6IB1 - chains A and G of the 8 polymer chains in the assembly; structure by electron microscopy, 3.50 A resolution.

# Chain A
Name: Major head protein
From: Staphylococcus phage P68
Reference sequence: Q859I3 (Q859I3_9CAUD); residues 1-408 here = UniProt positions 1-408
Sequence (408 residues; row label = number of the first residue in the row):
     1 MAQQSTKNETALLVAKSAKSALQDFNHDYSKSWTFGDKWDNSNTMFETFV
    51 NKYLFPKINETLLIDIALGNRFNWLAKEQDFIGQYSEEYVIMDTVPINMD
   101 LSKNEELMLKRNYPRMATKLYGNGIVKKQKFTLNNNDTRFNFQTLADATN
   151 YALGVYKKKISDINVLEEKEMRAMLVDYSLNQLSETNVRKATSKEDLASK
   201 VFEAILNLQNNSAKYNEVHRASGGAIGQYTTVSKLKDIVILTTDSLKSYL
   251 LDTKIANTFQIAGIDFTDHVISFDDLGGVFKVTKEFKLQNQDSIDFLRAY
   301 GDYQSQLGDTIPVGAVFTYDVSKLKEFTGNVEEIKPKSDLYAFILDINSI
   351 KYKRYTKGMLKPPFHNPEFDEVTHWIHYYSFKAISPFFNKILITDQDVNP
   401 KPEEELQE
Unresolved in the structure: 1-3, 397-408

# Chain G
Name: Uncharacterized protein
From: Staphylococcus phage P68
Reference sequence: Q859I2 (Q859I2_9CAUD); residues 1-60 here = UniProt positions 1-60
Sequence (60 residues; numbered 1 to 60; the number before each row is that of its first residue):
     1 MYEGNNMRSMMGTSYEDSRLNKRTELNENMSIDTNKSEDSYGVQIHSLSK
    51 QSFTGDVEEE
Unresolved in the structure: 28-60

# Interface between chain A and chain G
Pairs across the interface (29):
  Ala-67(A) / Glu-25(G)
  Leu-68(A) / Glu-25(G)
  Asn-70(A) / Leu-26(G)
  Arg-71(A) / Leu-26(G)
  Asn-73(A) / Thr-24(G)  hydrogen bond
  Asn-73(A) / Glu-25(G)
  Asn-73(A) / Leu-26(G)
  Asn-73(A) / Asn-27(G)
  Trp-74(A) / Asn-27(G)
  Glu-78(A) / Leu-20(G)
  Asp-80(A) / Asp-17(G)
  Tyr-156(A) / Lys-22(G)
  Ile-160(A) / Lys-22(G)
  Ile-160(A) / Glu-25(G)
  Ser-161(A) / Glu-25(G)  hydrogen bond
  Asn-164(A) / Thr-24(G)
  Asn-164(A) / Glu-25(G)
  Arg-354(A) / Thr-24(G)  hydrogen bond
  Tyr-355(A) / Asp-17(G)  hydrogen bond
  Thr-356(A) / Leu-20(G)
  Thr-356(A) / Lys-22(G)
  Lys-357(A) / Asp-17(G)
  Lys-357(A) / Ser-18(G)
  Lys-357(A) / Arg-19(G)
  Lys-357(A) / Leu-20(G)
  Gly-358(A) / Ser-18(G)  hydrogen bond (backbone-backbone)
  Gly-358(A) / Arg-19(G)  hydrogen bond (backbone-backbone)
  Met-359(A) / Lys-22(G)
  Leu-360(A) / Arg-19(G)
Other interface residues (no listed pair), chain A (22 interface residues in all): Lys-157, Ile-163, Pro-362
Other interface residues (no listed pair), chain G (11 interface residues in all): Met-10, Arg-23

# In short
22 residues of chain A and 11 residues of chain G are in contact, with 6 hydrogen bonds. Polar pairs include
Asn-73(A)/Thr-24(G), Ser-161(A)/Glu-25(G) and Arg-354(A)/Thr-24(G).
Here chain A is Major head protein and chain G is Uncharacterized protein, both from Staphylococcus phage P68.
Entry 6IB1 (Icosahedrally averaged capsid of empty particle of bacteriophage P68) was determined by electron
microscopy (same publication as 6IAB, 6IAC, 6IAT, 6IAW and 6Q3G).
